Entry 8WDV (electron microscopy, 2.24 A resolution); this record covers chains C and M of the 36 polymer chains in the assembly.

== Chain C ==
Molecule: Photosynthetic reaction center cytochrome c subunit
Organism: Allochromatium vinosum DSM 180
UniProt: O82947 (CYCR_ALLVD); numbering as in UniProt (aligned over 1-383)
Sequence (383 residues; row label = number of the first residue in the row):
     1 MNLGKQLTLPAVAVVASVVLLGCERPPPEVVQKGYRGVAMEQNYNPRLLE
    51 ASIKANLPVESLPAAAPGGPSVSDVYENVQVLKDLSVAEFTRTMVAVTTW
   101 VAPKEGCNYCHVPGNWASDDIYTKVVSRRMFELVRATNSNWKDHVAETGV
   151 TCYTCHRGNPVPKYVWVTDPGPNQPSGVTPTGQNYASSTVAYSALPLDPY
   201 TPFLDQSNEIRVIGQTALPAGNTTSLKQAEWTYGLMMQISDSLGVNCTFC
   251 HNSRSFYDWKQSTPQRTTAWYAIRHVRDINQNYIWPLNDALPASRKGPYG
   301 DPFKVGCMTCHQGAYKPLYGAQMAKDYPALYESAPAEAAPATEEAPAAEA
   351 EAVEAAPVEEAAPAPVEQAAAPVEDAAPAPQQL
Unresolved in the structure: 1-22, 334-383
Covalently attached groups: palmitic acid (PLM) linked to Cys23
Ion coordination: heme Fe (4 sites), coordinated by Met94, His111, Met130, His144, His156, Met236, His251, His311; Mg2+: Gln183, Glu230 (shared with Glu96(M) of chain M); Ca2+ near Asp241 (its only coordinating residue here)
Ligand contacts:
  - heme (HEM), molecule 1: Tyr76, Glu77, Asn78, Val79, Gln80, Val81, Leu82, Phe90, Met94, Val97, Thr98, Val101, Gly106, Cys107, Cys110, His111, Trp116, Ala117, Lys124, Ser127, Arg128, Phe131
  - heme (HEM), molecule 2: Val97, Val101, Tyr109, Cys110, Tyr122, Thr123, Val126, Ser127, Met130, Phe131, Leu133, Val134, Val150, Thr151, Cys152, Cys155, His156, Pro160, Val161, Pro162, Val165, Ile279, Ile284, Leu291, Arg295, Phe303, Lys304, Val305, Thr309, Cys310
  - heme (HEM), molecule 3: His144, Val145, Ala146, Thr148, Gly149, Val150, Leu204, Ile239, Leu243, Phe249, Gln265, Thr268, Ala269, Ala272, Ile273, His275, Val276, Ile279, Val305, Gly306, Cys307, Cys310, His311, Tyr315, Lys316, Pro317
  - heme (HEM), molecule 4: Ile210, Arg211, Val212, Ile213, Gln215, Thr232, Tyr233, Met236, Met237, Ile239, Ser240, Leu243, Val245, Asn246, Cys247, Phe249, Cys250, His251, Phe256, Tyr257, Trp259, Gln265, Arg266, Ala269, Trp270, Ile273, Arg274
  - Z41 ((2S)-3-hydroxypropane-1,2-diyl dihexadecanoate): Glu24, Arg25, Pro26
Curated features (UniProtKB/Swiss-Prot):
  - binding site (heme): Met94, Cys107, Cys110, His111, Met130, His144, Cys152, Cys155, His156, Met236, Cys247, Cys250, His251, Cys307, Cys310, His311
  - lipidation: Cys23 (N-palmitoyl cysteine)

== Chain M ==
Molecule: Reaction center protein M chain
Organism: Allochromatium vinosum DSM 180
UniProt: P51763 (RCEM_ALLVD); residues 1-325 here = UniProt positions 1-325
Sequence (325 residues; each row starts with the number of its first residue):
     1 MPEYQNIFTTVQVRAPAYPGVPLPKGSLPRIGKPIFSYWAGKIGDAQIGP
    51 IYLGFTGTLSIIFGFMAIFIIGFNMLASVDWNIIQFVKHFFWLGLEPPAP
   101 QYGLTIPPLSEGGWWLMAGFFLTMSILLWWVRTYKRAEALGMSQHLSWAF
   151 AAAIFFYLSLGFIRPVMMGSWAEAVPFGIFPHLDWTAAFSIRYGNLYYNP
   201 FHMLSIAFLYGSALLFAMHGATILAVSRFGGDREIDQITDRGTAAERAAI
   251 FWRWTMGFNASMESIHRWAWWCAVLTVITAGIGILLTGTVVENWYLWAIK
   301 HGVAPAYPEVVTAVDPYATATGVTQ
Unresolved in the structure: 1, 320-325
Ion coordination: Ca2+ near Asp80 (its only coordinating residue here); Mg2+: Glu96 (shared with Gln183(C), Glu230(C) of chain C); Fe ion: His219, Glu234, His266 (shared with 2 residues of chain L)
Ligand contacts:
  - bacteriochlorophyll a (BCL), molecule 1: Ile68, Phe90, Leu122, Phe156, Tyr157, Leu160, Val175, Ile179, His182, Leu183, Trp185, Thr186
  - bacteriochlorophyll a (BCL), molecule 2: Ile68, Ile71, Leu122, Ile126, Phe150, Ala153, Ile154, Phe156, Tyr157, Leu160, Phe177, Trp185, Thr186, Ala187, Phe189, Ser190, Asn195, Leu196, Tyr197, Asn199, His202, Ser205, Ile206, Leu209, Tyr210, Thr276, Val277, Ala280, Gly283, Ile284
  - bacteriochlorophyll a (BCL), molecule 3: Thr186, Tyr197, Leu209, Tyr210
  - bacteriochlorophyll a (BCL), molecule 4: Tyr197, His202, Met203, Ile206, Ala207, Tyr210, Gly211, Leu214
  - bacteriopheophytin a (BPH), molecule 1: Ser60, Ile61, Ile62, Gly64, Phe65, Ile68, Leu122, Ser125, Ile126, Trp129, Thr133, Leu146, Ala149, Phe150, Ala153, Ala273, Val274, Val277
  - bacteriopheophytin a (BPH), molecule 2: Tyr210, Ala213, Leu214, Ala217, Met218, Trp252, Thr255, Met256
  - spirilloxanthin (CRT): Phe65, Ile68, Phe69, Ile71, Gly72, Met75, Phe86, Phe90, Ile106, Trp115, Leu116, Gly119, Phe120, Thr123, Tyr157, Leu158, Leu160, Gly161, Phe162, Trp171, Val175, Pro176, Phe177, Gly178, Ile179, His182
  - menaquinone 8 (MQ8): Leu214, Leu215, Met218, His219, Thr222, Ala245, Ala248, Ala249, Trp252, Met256, Phe258, Asn259, Ala260, Ser261, Met262, Ile265, Trp268
  - Ubiquinone-8 (UQ8): Ile83, Ile84, Val87, Phe90, Phe91, Trp92
Curated features (UniProtKB/Swiss-Prot):
  - binding site ((7R,8Z)-bacteriochlorophyll b): His182, His202
  - binding site (Fe cation): His219, Glu234, His266
  - binding site (a ubiquinone): Trp252

== Chain C / chain M interface ==
Pairs across the interface (107; chain C residue first):
  Lys33(C) with Val311(M)
  Gly34(C) with Val310(M); Val311(M)
  Tyr35(C) with Tyr307(M), hydrophobic; Pro308(M), hydrophobic; Val310(M)
  Val38(C) with Tyr307(M), hydrophobic
  Pro172(C) with Ser78(M)
  Asn173(C) with Ser78(M); Asp80(M)
  Gln174(C) with Ala77(M); Ser78(M), hydrogen bond (side chain-backbone); Asp80(M)
  Pro175(C) with Ala77(M); Asp80(M); Trp81(M), hydrophobic
  Gly177(C) with Ser110(M)
  Val178(C) with Ser110(M)
  Thr179(C) with Ser110(M), hydrogen bond (backbone-side chain); Glu111(M), hydrogen bond
  Gln183(C) with Glu96(M)
  Asn184(C) with Trp92(M); Leu93(M); Gly94(M), hydrogen bond (side chain-backbone); Glu96(M), hydrogen bond; Pro181(M)
  Tyr185(C) with His89(M), hydrogen bond; Trp92(M)
  Ala186(C) with His89(M), hydrogen bond (backbone-side chain); Trp92(M), hydrophobic
  Tyr192(C) with Trp92(M), hydrogen bond (backbone-side chain)
  Ser193(C) with Trp92(M)
  Ala194(C) with Trp92(M); Asp184(M), hydrogen bond (backbone-side chain)
  Leu195(C) with Asp184(M), hydrogen bond (backbone-side chain)
  Arg211(C) with Tyr317(M), hydrogen bond
  Val212(C) with Arg192(M), hydrogen bond (backbone-side chain)
  Ile213(C) with Ile191(M); Arg192(M); Asn293(M)
  Gly214(C) with Glu292(M); Asn293(M), hydrogen bond (backbone-side chain)
  Gln215(C) with Leu296(M)
  Thr216(C) with Glu292(M); Asn293(M); Leu296(M)
  Ala217(C) with Val291(M); Glu292(M), hydrogen bond (backbone-backbone); Asn293(M), hydrogen bond (backbone-backbone); Leu296(M); Trp297(M)
  Leu218(C) with Val290(M); Glu292(M); Lys300(M)
  Pro219(C) with Thr289(M); Val290(M); Val291(M); Glu292(M)
  Asn222(C) with Arg192(M), hydrogen bond (backbone-side chain); Glu292(M), hydrogen bond
  Thr224(C) with Arg192(M), hydrogen bond (backbone-side chain)
  Ser225(C) with Pro100(M); Ala172(M); Glu173(M)
  Leu226(C) with Glu173(M), hydrogen bond (backbone-side chain); Trp185(M); Ala188(M), hydrophobic; Phe189(M), hydrophobic
  Lys227(C) with Glu96(M), salt bridge; Pro97(M), hydrogen bond (side chain-backbone); Pro98(M), hydrogen bond (side chain-backbone); Ala172(M)
  Ala229(C) with Arg192(M)
  Glu230(C) with Asp184(M); Trp185(M); Ala188(M)
  Tyr233(C) with Ala187(M), hydrophobic; Ile191(M), hydrophobic
  Arg254(C) with Asn195(M), hydrogen bond (backbone-side chain); Tyr198(M), hydrogen bond; Tyr295(M), hydrogen bond; Pro305(M), hydrogen bond (side chain-backbone); Tyr307(M)
  Ser255(C) with Tyr295(M)
  Phe256(C) with Ile191(M), hydrophobic
  Tyr257(C) with Leu296(M)
  Trp259(C) with Ala313(M), hydrogen bond (backbone-backbone); Val314(M); Asp315(M), hydrogen bond; Pro316(M)
  Lys260(C) with Glu309(M), salt bridge; Val311(M); Thr312(M), hydrogen bond (backbone-side chain)
  Gln261(C) with Tyr295(M), hydrogen bond
  Ser262(C) with Val311(M); Thr312(M), hydrogen bond (backbone-backbone); Ala313(M), hydrogen bond (backbone-backbone)
  Thr263(C) with Val311(M); Thr312(M); Ala313(M)
  Pro264(C) with Val311(M); Thr312(M)
  Thr267(C) with Ala313(M); Val314(M), hydrogen bond (side chain-backbone)
  Trp270(C) with Pro316(M), hydrophobic; Tyr317(M), hydrogen bond
  Arg274(C) with Tyr317(M), hydrogen bond
Other interface residues (no listed pair), chain C (55 interface residues in all): Met40, Thr181, Glu209, Thr223, Ser253, Tyr271
Other interface residues (no listed pair), chain M (56 interface residues in all): Val79, Gln85, Leu95, Ala99, Phe180, Tyr193, Gly194, Ala304, Ala306

== Summary ==
55 residues of chain C face 56 of chain M across their interface; the contacts include 34 hydrogen bonds and 2
salt bridges. Polar contacts include Lys227(C)-Glu96(M), Lys260(C)-Glu309(M) and Gln174(C)-Ser78(M). Ligands
of chain C: 4 copies of heme and compound Z41.
Here chain C is Photosynthetic reaction center cytochrome c subunit and chain M is Reaction center protein M
chain, both from Allochromatium vinosum DSM 180. Entry 8WDV (Photosynthetic LH1-RC complex from the purple
sulfur bacterium Allochromatium vinosum purified by Ca2+-DEAE) was determined by electron microscopy,
deposited together with 8WDU.
